Entry 7SC7 (electron microscopy, 2.80 A resolution); this record covers chains AL and BD of the 86 polymer chains in the assembly.

[Chain AL]
Name: Allophycocyanin beta chain
Source organism: Synechocystis sp. PCC 6803 substr. Kazusa
UniProt: Q01952 (APCB_SYNY3); residue numbers follow UniProt; this construct covers 1-161
Sequence (161 residues; each row starts with the number of its first residue):
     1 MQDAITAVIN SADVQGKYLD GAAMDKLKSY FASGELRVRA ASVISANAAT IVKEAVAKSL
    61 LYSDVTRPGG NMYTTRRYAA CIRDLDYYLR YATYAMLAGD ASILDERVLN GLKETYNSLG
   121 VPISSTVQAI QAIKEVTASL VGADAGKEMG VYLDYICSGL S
Covalent attachments: phycocyanobilin (CYC) linked to Cys-81
Small-molecule neighbours:
  - phycocyanobilin (CYC), molecule 1: Lys-53, Leu-61, Tyr-62, Ser-63, Thr-66, Tyr-73, Thr-75, Tyr-78
  - phycocyanobilin (CYC), molecule 2: Val-65, Asn-71, Met-72, Arg-76, Arg-77, Ala-80, Arg-83, Asp-84, Leu-85, Tyr-87, Tyr-88, Tyr-91, Arg-107, Leu-112, Thr-115, Tyr-116, Leu-119, Val-121, Pro-122, Ser-125, Thr-126
Swiss-Prot annotation at these positions:
  - binding site ((2R,3E)-phycocyanobilin): Cys-81
  - modified residue: Asn-71 (N4-methylasparagine)

[Chain BD]
Name: Phycobiliprotein ApcE
Source organism: Synechocystis sp. PCC 6803 substr. Kazusa
Notes: EC 4.-.-.-
UniProt: Q55544 (APCE_SYNY3); residues 1-896 here = UniProt positions 1-896
Sequence (896 residues; each row starts with the number of its first residue):
     1 MSVKASGGSS LARPQLYQTV PVSAISQAEQ QDRFLEGSEL NELTAYFQSG ALRLEIAETL
    61 TQNADLIVSR AANRIFTGGS PLSYLEKPVE RQPALVGASS DSRNGSVTYA ESNGSGGLFG
   121 GLRSVFSSTG PIPPGFRPIN IARYGPSNMQ KSLRDMSWFL RYTTYAIVAG DPNIIVVNTR
   181 GLKEVIENAC SIDATIVAIQ EMRAASADYF RNNAQAKEIV LQYFDILLSE FKAPTPANKV
   241 RQGPSNDIQG LELPQSYFNA AAKRQKYAMK PGLSALEKNA VIKAAYRQIF ERDITKAYSQ
   301 SISYLESQVR NGDISMKEFV RRLAKSPLYR KQFFEPFINS RALELAFRHI LGRGPSSREE
   361 VQKYFSIVSS GGLPALVDAL VDSQEYADYF GEETVPYLRG LGVEAQECRN WGMQQDLFSY
   421 SAPFRKVPQF ITTFAQYDRP LPDQHVYGSG NDPLEIQFGA IFPKETRNPS KRPAPFNKDT
   481 KRILIHRGPA VNNQVGNPSA VGEFPGSLGA KVFRLNGGLP GAKVGKNTGT SVKFGESSTQ
   541 ALIRAAYRQV FGRDLYEGQR LSVAEIQLEN GDISVREFIK RLAKSELFLK LYWAPHYVCK
   601 AIEYMHRRLL GRPTYGRQEM NQYFDIASKQ GFYAVVEAMI DSKEYSDAFG EDTVPYERYL
   661 TPGGLQMRSA RVGSLREDIG QRVDKEVTPR FVELGQVSAI RTEPEIAYRS NQGVTRQRQQ
   721 TKVFKLVSTY DKVAVKNAIR AAYRQVFERD LEPYIINSEF TALESKLSNN EINVKEFIEG
   781 LGTSELYMKE FYAPYPNTKV IEMGTKHFLG RAPLNQKEIQ QYNQILASQG LKAFIGAMVN
   841 GMEYLQTFGE DTVPYRRFPT LPAANFPNTE RLYNKLTKQD KELVVPSFTP VVKVGG
Disordered / not traced: 1, 87-130, 896
Covalent attachments: phycocyanobilin (CYC) linked to Cys-190
Small-molecule neighbours:
  - phycocyanobilin (CYC), molecule 1: Pro-14, Gln-249, Leu-251, Leu-253, Tyr-257, Leu-401, Ala-405, Gln-406, Glu-407, Cys-408
  - phycocyanobilin (CYC), molecule 2: Phe-76, Ile-139, Tyr-144, Asn-148, Lys-151, Ser-152, Arg-154, Asp-155, Met-156, Trp-158, Phe-159, Tyr-162, Asn-178, Thr-179, Leu-182, Val-185, Ile-186, Ala-189, Ser-191, Ala-194, Thr-195
  - phycocyanobilin (CYC), molecule 3: Arg-292, Tyr-298, Tyr-420, Phe-424
  - phycocyanobilin (CYC), molecule 4: Tyr-304, Ser-307, Gln-308, Arg-310, Asn-311
  - phycocyanobilin (CYC), molecule 5: Ile-338, Asn-339, Ser-340, Arg-358, Gln-362, Phe-365, Ile-431
  - phycocyanobilin (CYC), molecule 6: Tyr-447, Tyr-597, Val-598, Cys-599, Arg-617, Asn-621, Phe-624
  - phycocyanobilin (CYC), molecule 7: Ile-456, Gln-457, Phe-458, Gly-459, Arg-553, Tyr-592
  - phycocyanobilin (CYC), molecule 8: Ile-483, Leu-484, Ile-485, His-486, Ala-490, Asn-493, Val-495
  - phycocyanobilin (CYC), molecule 9: Lys-533, Ile-566, Glu-569, Asn-570
  - phycocyanobilin (CYC), molecule 10: Gly-713, Val-714, Arg-718, Pro-859, Thr-860, Leu-861, Pro-862, Ala-863, Phe-866
  - phycocyanobilin (CYC), molecule 11: Arg-749, Tyr-754, Leu-876, Thr-877, Lys-878
  - phycocyanobilin (CYC), molecule 12: Ala-762, Ser-765, Lys-766, Ser-768, Asn-769, Glu-771
  - phycocyanobilin (CYC), molecule 13: Pro-796, Asn-797, Thr-798, Gln-816, Ile-819, Gln-820, Asn-823, Ser-887
Swiss-Prot annotation at these positions:
  - binding site ((2R,3E)-phycocyanobilin): Cys-190

[Interface between chain AL and chain BD]
Residue-residue contacts (85; chain AL residue first):
  Met-1(AL) / Val-22(BD)
  Met-1(AL) / Ile-25(BD)  hydrophobic
  Met-1(AL) / Ser-26(BD)
  Asp-3(AL) / Thr-19(BD)  hydrogen bond
  Asp-3(AL) / Pro-21(BD)
  Asp-3(AL) / Val-22(BD)
  Ile-5(AL) / Pro-21(BD)  hydrophobic
  Ile-5(AL) / Tyr-46(BD)
  Thr-6(AL) / Tyr-17(BD)  hydrogen bond (backbone-side chain)
  Thr-6(AL) / Thr-19(BD)
  Ile-9(AL) / Tyr-17(BD)
  Ile-9(AL) / Tyr-165(BD)
  Asn-10(AL) / Leu-16(BD)
  Asn-10(AL) / Tyr-17(BD)  hydrogen bond
  Ala-12(AL) / Tyr-165(BD)
  Asp-13(AL) / Arg-161(BD)  salt bridge
  Asp-13(AL) / Tyr-162(BD)  hydrogen bond
  Gly-16(AL) / Arg-161(BD)  hydrogen bond (backbone-side chain)
  Lys-17(AL) / Arg-161(BD)
  Lys-17(AL) / Tyr-165(BD)  hydrogen bond (backbone-side chain)
  Tyr-18(AL) / Thr-61(BD)
  Tyr-18(AL) / Ala-64(BD)
  Tyr-18(AL) / Ser-157(BD)  hydrogen bond
  Tyr-18(AL) / Arg-161(BD)
  Tyr-18(AL) / Tyr-165(BD)
  Leu-19(AL) / Tyr-165(BD)  hydrophobic
  Leu-19(AL) / Val-168(BD)  hydrophobic
  Met-24(AL) / Leu-54(BD)
  Met-24(AL) / Glu-58(BD)
  Leu-27(AL) / Leu-54(BD)  hydrophobic
  Leu-27(AL) / Val-168(BD)  hydrophobic
  Tyr-30(AL) / Phe-47(BD)  hydrophobic
  Phe-31(AL) / Tyr-46(BD)  hydrophobic
  Phe-31(AL) / Phe-47(BD)  hydrophobic
  Phe-31(AL) / Gly-50(BD)
  Phe-31(AL) / Leu-54(BD)  hydrophobic
  Gly-34(AL) / Phe-47(BD)
  Val-38(AL) / Leu-40(BD)  hydrophobic
  Val-38(AL) / Leu-43(BD)  hydrophobic
  Val-38(AL) / Thr-44(BD)
  Val-38(AL) / Phe-47(BD)  hydrophobic
  Ala-41(AL) / Leu-40(BD)  hydrophobic
  Ser-42(AL) / Leu-40(BD)
  Ser-45(AL) / Phe-34(BD)
  Ser-45(AL) / Leu-35(BD)
  Ala-48(AL) / Phe-34(BD)  hydrophobic
  Arg-76(AL) / Tyr-298(BD)
  Ala-79(AL) / Ala-297(BD)
  Ala-79(AL) / Tyr-298(BD)  hydrophobic
  Ala-80(AL) / Tyr-298(BD)
  Arg-83(AL) / Ala-297(BD)
  Arg-83(AL) / Tyr-298(BD)  hydrogen bond
  Asp-86(AL) / Phe-34(BD)
  Tyr-87(AL) / Asp-32(BD)
  Arg-90(AL) / Asp-32(BD)  salt bridge
  Arg-90(AL) / Arg-33(BD)
  Arg-90(AL) / Phe-34(BD)
  Arg-90(AL) / Lys-296(BD)
  Tyr-91(AL) / Glu-29(BD)  hydrogen bond
  Tyr-94(AL) / Ile-25(BD)  hydrophobic
  Tyr-94(AL) / Ala-28(BD)  hydrogen bond (side chain-backbone)
  Tyr-94(AL) / Glu-29(BD)
  Tyr-94(AL) / Arg-33(BD)  hydrogen bond (side chain-backbone)
  Leu-97(AL) / Leu-35(BD)  hydrophobic
  Leu-97(AL) / Leu-43(BD)  hydrophobic
  Ala-98(AL) / Ile-25(BD)
  Asp-105(AL) / Arg-13(BD)
  Glu-106(AL) / Arg-13(BD)  salt bridge
  Arg-107(AL) / Glu-29(BD)  salt bridge
  Arg-107(AL) / Tyr-420(BD)
  Val-108(AL) / Tyr-420(BD)  hydrogen bond (backbone-side chain)
  Asn-110(AL) / Tyr-420(BD)
  Gly-111(AL) / Tyr-420(BD)
  Gly-111(AL) / Ser-421(BD)
  Leu-112(AL) / Tyr-420(BD)  hydrogen bond (backbone-side chain)
  Lys-113(AL) / Thr-466(BD)
  Glu-114(AL) / Ser-421(BD)  hydrogen bond
  Glu-114(AL) / Thr-466(BD)
  Glu-114(AL) / Pro-469(BD)
  Thr-115(AL) / Phe-424(BD)
  Asn-117(AL) / Thr-466(BD)  hydrogen bond
  Asn-117(AL) / Arg-467(BD)
  Ser-118(AL) / Phe-424(BD)
  Ser-118(AL) / Asn-468(BD)
  Leu-119(AL) / Phe-424(BD)  hydrophobic
Interface residues without a listed pair, chain AL (53 interface residues in all): Lys-28, Glu-35, Arg-37, Ile-44, Leu-89, Thr-93, Ile-103
Interface residues without a listed pair, chain BD (49 interface residues in all): Ala-51, Ala-57, Trp-158, Leu-160, Thr-164, Ala-169, Arg-292, Ser-419, Lys-464, Glu-465

[Overview]
53 residues of chain AL face 49 of chain BD across their interface; the contacts include 15 hydrogen bonds and
4 salt bridges. Polar pairs include Asp-13(AL)/Arg-161(BD), Arg-90(AL)/Asp-32(BD) and Glu-106(AL)/Arg-13(BD).
Bound to chain AL: phycocyanobilin. Bound to chain BD: 12 copies of phycocyanobilin.
Here chain AL is Allophycocyanin beta chain and chain BD is Phycobiliprotein ApcE, both from Synechocystis sp.
PCC 6803 substr. Kazusa. Entry 7SC7 (Synechocystis PCC 6803 Phycobilisome core from up-down rod conformation)
was determined by electron microscopy together with 7SC9, 7SCB and 7SCC from the same study.
